Entry 9B7T (electron microscopy, 3.56 A resolution); this record covers chains C and L of the 8 polymer chains in the assembly.

== Chain C ==
Molecule: Capsid protein VP1
Source organism: Adeno-associated virus
UniProt: Q6JC40 (Q6JC40_9VIRU); numbering as in UniProt (aligned over 1-736)
Sequence (736 residues; each row starts with the number of its first residue):
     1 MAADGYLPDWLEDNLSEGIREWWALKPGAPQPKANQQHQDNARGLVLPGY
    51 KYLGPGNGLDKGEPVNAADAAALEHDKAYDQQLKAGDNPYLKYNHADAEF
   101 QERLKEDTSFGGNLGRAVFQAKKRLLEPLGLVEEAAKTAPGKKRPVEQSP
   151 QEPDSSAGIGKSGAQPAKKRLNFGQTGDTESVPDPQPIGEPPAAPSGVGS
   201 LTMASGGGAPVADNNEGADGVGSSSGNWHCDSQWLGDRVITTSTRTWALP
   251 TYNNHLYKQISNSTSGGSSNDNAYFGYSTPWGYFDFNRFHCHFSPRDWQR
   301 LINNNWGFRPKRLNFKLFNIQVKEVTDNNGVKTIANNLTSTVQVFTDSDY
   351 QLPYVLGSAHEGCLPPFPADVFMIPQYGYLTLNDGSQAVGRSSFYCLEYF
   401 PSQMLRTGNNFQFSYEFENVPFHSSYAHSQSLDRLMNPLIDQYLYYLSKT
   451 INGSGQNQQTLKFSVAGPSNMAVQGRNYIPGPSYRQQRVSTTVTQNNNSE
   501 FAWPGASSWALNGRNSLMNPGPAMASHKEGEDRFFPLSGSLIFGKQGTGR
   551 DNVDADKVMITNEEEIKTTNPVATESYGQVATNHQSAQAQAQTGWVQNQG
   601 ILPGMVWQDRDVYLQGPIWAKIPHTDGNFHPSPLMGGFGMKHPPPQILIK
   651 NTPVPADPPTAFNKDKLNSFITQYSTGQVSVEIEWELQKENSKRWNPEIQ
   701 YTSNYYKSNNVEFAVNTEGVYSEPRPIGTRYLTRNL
Disordered / not traced: 1-220, 655-671

== Chain L ==
Molecule: Fab3-3 light chain
Source organism: Homo sapiens
Sequence (105 residues; each row starts with the number of its first residue):
    23 DIQMTQSPSFVSASVGDRVNITCRASQGINSWLAWYQQKPGKAPKLLIYS
    73 ASSLQSGVPSRFSGSGSGTDFTLTISTLQPEDFATYYCQQANSFPYTFGQ
   123 GTKVD
Disulfide bonds: Cys45-Cys110

== Chain C / chain L interface ==
Contacting residue pairs - 6 pairs, chain C then chain L:
  Thr492(C) with Tyr118(L)
  Thr494(C) with Ala113(L), hydrogen bond (side chain-backbone); Asn114(L), hydrogen bond (side chain-backbone); Tyr118(L)
  Gln495(C) with Phe116(L)
  Asn498(C) with Asn52(L), hydrogen bond
Also at the interface, not in a pair above, chain C (6 interface residues in all): Val493, Arg533
Also at the interface, not in a pair above, chain L (6 interface residues in all): Trp54

== Summary ==
The chain C/chain L interface involves 6 residues from each chain; the contacts include 3 hydrogen bonds.
Polar contacts include Thr494(C)-Ala113(L), Thr494(C)-Asn114(L) and Asn498(C)-Asn52(L).
Here chain C is Capsid protein VP1 (Adeno-associated virus) and chain L is Fab3-3 light chain (Homo sapiens).
Entry 9B7T (Fab3-3 in complex with the capsid of Adeno-associated virus type 9) was determined by electron
microscopy (same publication as 9B6N, 9B6O, 9B6Q, 9B6R, 9B6S, 9B6T and 9 further entries).
